PDB entry 8RGG | electron microscopy, 4.00 A resolution | chains G and H of the 7 polymer chains in the assembly

[Chain G (and H)]
Protein: Dynein light chain roadblock-type 1
From: Homo sapiens
Notes: chain H of this document is another copy of the same molecule, construct and numbering; everything in this record applies to it too
UniProtKB: Q9NP97 (DLRB1_HUMAN); numbering as in UniProt (aligned over 1-96)
Chain sequence (96 residues; each row starts with the number of its first residue):
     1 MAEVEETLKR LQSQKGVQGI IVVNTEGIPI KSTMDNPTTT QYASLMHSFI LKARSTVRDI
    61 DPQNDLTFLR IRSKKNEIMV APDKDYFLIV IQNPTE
Unresolved in the structure: 1-2, 96
Swiss-Prot annotation at these positions:
  - modified residue: Ala-2 (N-acetylalanine)

[How chain G and chain H interact]
Residue-residue contacts (15):
  Asp-65(G) with Ser-73(H); Lys-74(H), hydrogen bond (backbone-backbone)
  Leu-66(G) with Arg-72(H)
  Thr-67(G) with Arg-72(H), hydrogen bond (backbone-backbone)
  Phe-68(G) with Ile-71(H); Arg-72(H), hydrogen bond (backbone-backbone)
  Leu-69(G) with Arg-70(H)
  Arg-70(G) with Leu-69(H); Arg-70(H), hydrogen bond (backbone-backbone)
  Ile-71(G) with Phe-68(H)
  Arg-72(G) with Leu-66(H); Thr-67(H), hydrogen bond (backbone-backbone); Phe-68(H), hydrogen bond (backbone-backbone)
  Ser-73(G) with Asp-65(H)
  Lys-74(G) with Asp-65(H), hydrogen bond (backbone-backbone)
Also at the interface, not in a pair above, chain G (11 interface residues in all): Thr-56
Also at the interface, not in a pair above, chain H (11 interface residues in all): Phe-49

[Summary]
The chain G/chain H interface involves 11 residues from each chain, with 7 hydrogen bonds. Main-chain hydrogen
bonds include Asp-65(G)/Lys-74(H), Thr-67(G)/Arg-72(H) and Phe-68(G)/Arg-72(H).
Chain G and chain H are both Dynein light chain roadblock-type 1 (Homo sapiens); the structure, Structure of
dynein-2 intermediate chain DYNC2I2 (WDR34) in complex with dynein-2 heavy chain DYNC2H1, was determined by
electron microscopy together with 8RGH and 8RGI from the same study.
